PDB entry 8QKS | X-ray diffraction, 3.99 A resolution | chains A and B of the 3 polymer chains in the assembly

[Chain A]
Protein: Reticulocyte-binding protein-like protein 5
Source organism: Plasmodium falciparum
UniProtKB: A0A8F2YHP6 (A0A8F2YHP6_PLAFA); the construct lacks a stretch of the UniProt sequence, so the offset changes along the chain: 4-108 = UniProt 121-225; 109-311 = UniProt 275-477
Amino-acid sequence (308 residues; each row starts with the number of its first residue):
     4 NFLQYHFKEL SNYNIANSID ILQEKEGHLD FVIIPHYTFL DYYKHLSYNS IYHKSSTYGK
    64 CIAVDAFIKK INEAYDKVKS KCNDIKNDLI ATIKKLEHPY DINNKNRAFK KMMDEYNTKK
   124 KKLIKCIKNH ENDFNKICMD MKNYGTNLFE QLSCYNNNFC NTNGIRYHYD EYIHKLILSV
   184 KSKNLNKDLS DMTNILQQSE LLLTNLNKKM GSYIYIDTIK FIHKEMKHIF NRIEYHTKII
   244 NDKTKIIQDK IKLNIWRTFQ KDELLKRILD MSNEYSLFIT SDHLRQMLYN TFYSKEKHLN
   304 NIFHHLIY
Not modelled in the structure: 4-6, 12-19, 109-111
Differences from the reference sequence: conflict A77 (Thr194 in A0A8F2YHP6), A111 (Thr277 in A0A8F2YHP6)

[Chain B]
Protein: Immunoglobulin lambda variable 1-36
Source organism: Homo sapiens
Amino-acid sequence (103 residues; each row starts with the number of its first residue):
     1 SWAQQSALTQ PPSVSEAPRR RVTIYCSGSS SNIGNNAVSW YQQLPGKSPK LLIYFDDLVT
    61 SGVSDRFSGS KSGTSASLAI SGLQSEDEAD YYCAAWDDRL NGV
Not modelled in the structure: 1-6, 103

[Chain A / chain B interface]
Residue-residue contacts (11; chain A residue first):
  K63(A) - S61(B)  hydrogen bond
  A66(A) - L58(B)
  A66(A) - V59(B)  hydrophobic
  A69(A) - L58(B)  hydrophobic
  F70(A) - Y54(B)
  F70(A) - F55(B)
  F70(A) - L58(B)  hydrophobic
  K73(A) - F55(B)
  I74(A) - F55(B)  hydrophobic
  K80(A) - N35(B)
  Y147(A) - Y54(B)
Also at the interface, not in a pair above, chain A (9 interface residues in all): Q154
Also at the interface, not in a pair above, chain B (7 interface residues in all): D56

[Summary]
9 residues of chain A and 7 residues of chain B are in contact; the contacts include 1 hydrogen bond. Its one
hydrogen-bonded contact is K63(A)-S61(B).
Here chain A is Reticulocyte-binding protein-like protein 5 (Plasmodium falciparum) and chain B is
Immunoglobulin lambda variable 1-36 (Homo sapiens). Entry 8QKS (Plasmodium falciparum reticulocyte-binding
protein homologue 5 (PfRH5) bound to R5.034) was determined by X-ray diffraction, deposited together with
8QKR.
